PDB entry 1M1J | X-ray diffraction, 2.70 A resolution | chains B and I of the 10 polymer chains in the assembly

== Chain B ==
Molecule: Fibrinogen beta chain
From: Gallus gallus
UniProtKB: Q02020 (FIBB_CHICK); residues 2-464 here correspond to UniProt positions 1-463 (UniProt number = residue number - 1)
Chain sequence (464 residues; each row starts with the number of its first residue):
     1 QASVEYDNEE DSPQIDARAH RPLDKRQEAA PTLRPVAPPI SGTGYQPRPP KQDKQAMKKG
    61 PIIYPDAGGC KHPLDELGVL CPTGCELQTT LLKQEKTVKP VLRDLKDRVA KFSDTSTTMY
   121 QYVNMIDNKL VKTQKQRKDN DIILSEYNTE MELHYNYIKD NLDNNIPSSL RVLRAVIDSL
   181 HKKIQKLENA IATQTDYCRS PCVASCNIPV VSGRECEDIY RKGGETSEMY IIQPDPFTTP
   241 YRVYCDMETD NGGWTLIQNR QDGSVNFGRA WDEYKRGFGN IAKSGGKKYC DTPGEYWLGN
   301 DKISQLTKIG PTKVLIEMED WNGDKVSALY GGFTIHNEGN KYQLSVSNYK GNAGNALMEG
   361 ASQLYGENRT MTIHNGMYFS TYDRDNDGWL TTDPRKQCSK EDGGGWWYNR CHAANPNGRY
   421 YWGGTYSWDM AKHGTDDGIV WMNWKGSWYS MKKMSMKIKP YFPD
Not modelled in the structure: 1-62
Disulfide bonds: Cys206-Cys290, Cys216-Cys245, Cys398-Cys411
Bound ions: Ca2+: Asp385, Asp387, Trp389
Ligand contacts: 2-acetamido-2-deoxy-alpha-D-glucopyranose (NDG): Tyr365, Glu367, Asn368
Curated features (UniProtKB/Swiss-Prot):
  - binding site (Ca(2+)): Asp385, Asp387, Trp389
  - site: Arg18, Ala19 (Cleavage)
  - modified residue: Tyr6 (Sulfotyrosine)
  - glycosylation: Asn368 (N-linked (GlcNAc...) asparagine)

== Chain I ==
Molecule: GLY-HIS-ARG-PRO peptide
Chain sequence (4 residues; numbered 1 to 4; the number before each row is that of its first residue):
     1 GHRP

== Chain B / chain I interface ==
Residue-residue contacts - 19 pairs, chain B then chain I:
  Leu364(B) - His2(I)
  Asn368(B) - His2(I)
  Met371(B) - His2(I)
  Met371(B) - Arg3(I)
  Thr372(B) - Gly1(I)
  Thr372(B) - His2(I)
  Trp389(B) - Arg3(I)
  Glu401(B) - Arg3(I)  salt bridge
  Asp402(B) - Arg3(I)  salt bridge
  Arg410(B) - Gly1(I)
  Arg410(B) - His2(I)
  Arg410(B) - Arg3(I)  hydrogen bond (side chain-backbone)
  Arg410(B) - Pro4(I)
  Cys411(B) - Gly1(I)
  Cys411(B) - Arg3(I)
  His412(B) - Gly1(I)  hydrogen bond (backbone-backbone)
  Thr435(B) - Arg3(I)
  Asp436(B) - Gly1(I)  hydrogen bond (side chain-backbone)
  Met442(B) - Gly1(I)
Other interface residues (no listed pair), chain B (14 interface residues in all): Ser447

== Summary ==
Chain B and chain I form an interface of 14 and 4 residues respectively; the contacts include 3 hydrogen bonds
and 2 salt bridges. Polar pairs include Glu401(B)-Arg3(I), Asp402(B)-Arg3(I) and Arg410(B)-Arg3(I). Bound to
chain B: 2-acetamido-2-deoxy-alpha-D-glucopyranose. UniProt lists 3 Ca2+-binding residues on chain B.
Here chain B is Fibrinogen beta chain (Gallus gallus) and chain I is GLY-HIS-ARG-PRO peptide. Entry 1M1J
(Crystal structure of native chicken fibrinogen with two different bound ligands) was determined by X-ray
diffraction.
